PDB entry 7DKZ | X-ray diffraction, 2.39 A resolution | chains 2 and 3 of the 16 polymer chains in the assembly

# Chain 2
Name: Chlorophyll a-b binding protein, chloroplastic
Source organism: Pisum sativum
UniProt: Q41038 (Q41038_PEA); residues -9 to 259 here correspond to UniProt positions 1-269 (UniProt number = residue number + 10)
Amino-acid sequence (269 residues; row label = number of the first residue in the row; numbers below 1 keep their minus sign (Met-9 is residue -9)):
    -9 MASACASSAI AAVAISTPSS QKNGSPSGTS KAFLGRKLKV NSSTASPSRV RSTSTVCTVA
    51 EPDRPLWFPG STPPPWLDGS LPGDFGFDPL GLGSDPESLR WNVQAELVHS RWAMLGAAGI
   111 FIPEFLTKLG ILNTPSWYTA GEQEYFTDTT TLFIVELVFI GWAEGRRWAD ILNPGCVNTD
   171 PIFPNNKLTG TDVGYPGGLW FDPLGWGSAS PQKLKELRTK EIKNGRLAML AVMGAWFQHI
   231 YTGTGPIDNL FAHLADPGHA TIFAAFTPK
Unresolved in the structure: -9 to 51, 256-259
Metal / ion sites: chlorophyll b Mg site 1 near Trp57 (its only coordinating residue here); chlorophyll a Mg (5 sites), coordinated by Glu96, Glu154, Glu211, Asn214, Gln228; chlorophyll b Mg site 2 near Asp170 (its only coordinating residue here)
Small-molecule neighbours:
  - beta-carotene (BCR): Val148, Phe149, Ile150, Trp152, Pro171, Ile172
  - chlorophyll b (CHL), molecule 1: Pro55, Leu56, Trp57, Phe58, Pro59, Phe75, Phe77
  - chlorophyll b (CHL), molecule 2: Val98, Arg101, Trp102, Ile150, Trp152, Ala153, Arg156, Arg157, Asp160, Val167, Asn168, Leu178, Gly184, Tyr185, Pro186, Trp190, Phe191
  - chlorophyll b (CHL), molecule 3: Trp102, Ala130, Gly131, Tyr135, Phe136, Thr139, Leu142, Val145, Glu146, Phe149, Ile150
  - chlorophyll b (CHL), molecule 4: Trp127, Tyr128, Thr129, Gly131, Glu132, Thr139, Phe143, Glu146, Trp226
  - chlorophyll b (CHL), molecule 5: Trp152, Arg156, Val167, Asn168, Thr169, Asp170, Pro171, Ile172, Phe173, Asn176, Lys177, Leu178, Leu189, Trp190
  - chlorophyll a (CLA), molecule 1: Leu67, Leu71, Pro72, Gly73, Asp74, Phe75, Gly76, Phe77, Asp78, Leu82, Gly83, Leu89, Asn92, Val93, Ala95, Glu96, His99, Arg216, Met219, Leu220, Met223
  - chlorophyll a (CLA), molecule 2: Trp91, Asn92, Ala95, His99, Met223
  - chlorophyll a (CLA), molecule 3: Trp91, Gln94, Ala95, Val98, His99, Trp102, Glu146, Leu147, Ile150, Gly151, Glu154, Arg157, Trp158, Ile161
  - chlorophyll a (CLA), molecule 4: Arg101, Met104, Leu105, Tyr185, Pro186, Gly187, Phe191, Asp192, Trp196, Gly197, Leu207, Arg208, Lys210, Glu211, Asn214
  - chlorophyll a (CLA), molecule 5: Trp102, Leu105, Gly106, Ala108, Gly109, Pro113, Leu122, Thr124, Pro125, Ala130, Gln133, Tyr135
  - chlorophyll a (CLA), molecule 6: Ala108, Ile112, Lys210, Asn214, Leu217
  - chlorophyll a (CLA), molecule 7: Ile144, Val145, Val148, Phe149
  - chlorophyll a (CLA), molecule 8: Val148, Gly151, Trp152, Gly155, Arg156, Ala159, Pro171
  - chlorophyll a (CLA), molecule 9: Glu206, Thr209, Lys210, Lys213, Asn214, Leu217
  - chlorophyll a (CLA), molecule 10: Leu217, Leu220, Ala221, Met223, Gly224, Phe227, Gln228, Tyr231, Thr232, Asn239, Leu240, Ala242, His243, Ala250, Thr251, Ile252
  - chlorophyll a (CLA), molecule 11: Leu240, His243, Leu244, Pro247, Gly248, Thr251, Ile252, Phe253
  - lutein (LUT; (3r,3'r,6s)-4,5-didehydro-5,6-dihydro-beta,beta-carotene-3,3'-diol): Met104, Leu105, Ala107, Phe111, Phe191, Asp192, Pro193, Leu194, Gly195, Trp196, Asn214, Leu217, Ala218, Ala221, Gln228, Pro236, Asn239, Leu240
  - violaxanthin (XAT; (3s,5r,6s,3's,5'r,6's)-5,6,5',6'-diepoxy-5,6,5',6'- tetrahydro-beta,beta-carotene-3,3'-diol): Phe77, Asp78, Pro79, Leu80, Gly81, Leu82, His99, Trp102, Ala103, Leu105, Gly106, Gly109, Ile110, Trp127, Ala130, Met219, Leu220, Val222

# Chain 3
Name: Chlorophyll a-b binding protein 3, chloroplastic
Source organism: Pisum sativum
UniProt: Q32904 (CB23_PEA); residues -5 to 269 here correspond to UniProt positions 1-275 (UniProt number = residue number + 6)
Amino-acid sequence (275 residues; row label = number of the first residue in the row; numbers below 1 keep their minus sign (Met-5 is residue -5)):
    -5 MATQALVSSS SLTFAAEAVR QSFRARSLPS SVGCSRKGLV RAAATPPVKQ GGVDRPLWFA
    55 SKQSLSYLDG SLPGDYGFDP LGLSDPEGTG GFIEPRWLAY GEVINGRFAM LGAVGAIAPE
   115 YLGKVGLIPQ ETALAWFQTG VIPPAGTYNY WADNYTLFVL EMALMGFAEH RRFQDWAKPG
   175 SMGKQYFLGL EKGFGGSGNP AYPGGPFFNP LGFGKDEKSL KELKLKEVKN GRLAMLAILG
   235 YFIQGLVTGV GPYQNLLDHV ADPVNNNVLT SLKFH
Unresolved in the structure: -5 to 49, 266-269
Metal / ion sites: chlorophyll a Mg (6 sites), coordinated by Glu96, Asn99, Val135, Glu163, Glu221, Gln238
Small-molecule neighbours:
  - beta-carotene (BCR): Leu105, Leu158, Met159, Phe161, Ala162, Tyr180, Phe181, Leu182
  - chlorophyll b (CHL), molecule 1: Tyr94, Ile98, Arg101, Phe102, Ala162, Glu163, Arg165, Arg166, Asp169, Met176, Phe181, Phe188, Gly190, Pro194, Ala195, Pro197, Phe201, Phe202
  - chlorophyll b (CHL), molecule 2: Met156, Ala157, Gly160, Phe161, His164, Arg165, Gln168, Gln179, Tyr180, Phe181
  - chlorophyll a (CLA), molecule 1: Trp52, Leu62, Leu66, Pro67, Gly68, Asp69, Tyr70, Gly71, Phe72, Asp73, Leu77, Ser78, Leu92, Ala93, Gly95, Glu96, Asn99, Arg226, Met229, Leu230, Leu233
  - chlorophyll a (CLA), molecule 2: Gly84, Gly85, Phe86, Ile87
  - chlorophyll a (CLA), molecule 3: Phe86, Ile87, Trp91, Leu92, Gly95, Asn99, Leu233, Phe236
  - chlorophyll a (CLA), molecule 4: Phe86, Trp91, Tyr94, Gly95, Ile98, Asn99, Phe102, Glu155, Met156, Met159, Gly160, Glu163, His164, Arg166, Phe167
  - chlorophyll a (CLA), molecule 5: Arg101, Met104, Leu105, Tyr196, Pro197, Gly198, Phe202, Asn203, Phe207, Leu214, Leu217, Lys218, Glu221, Asn224
  - chlorophyll a (CLA), molecule 6: Leu105, Val108, Gly109, Ala112, Pro113, Leu116, Ile122, Thr126, Leu128, Thr133, Tyr142, Tyr144
  - chlorophyll a (CLA), molecule 7: Val108, Lys220, Asn224, Leu227
  - chlorophyll a (CLA), molecule 8: Trp130, Gly134, Val135, Ile136, Pro137, Pro138, Asn148, Tyr149, Leu151, Phe152, Glu155, Phe236
  - chlorophyll a (CLA), molecule 9: Thr133, Gly134, Val135, Tyr144, Trp145, Asn148, Leu151, Leu154, Glu155, Leu158, Met159
  - chlorophyll a (CLA), molecule 10: Trp145, Thr150, Val153, Leu154, Ala157
  - chlorophyll a (CLA), molecule 11: Met156, His164, Phe167
  - chlorophyll a (CLA), molecule 12: Leu227, Leu230, Ala231, Leu233, Gly234, Ile237, Gln238, Val241, Thr242, Asn249, Leu250, His253, Asn260, Asn261, Val262
  - chlorophyll a (CLA), molecule 13: Leu250, His253, Pro257, Asn261, Val262, Leu263
  - lutein (LUT; (3r,3'r,6s)-4,5-didehydro-5,6-dihydro-beta,beta-carotene-3,3'-diol): Met104, Leu105, Ala107, Val108, Ile111, Phe202, Asn203, Pro204, Leu205, Gly206, Phe207, Asn224, Leu227, Ala228, Ala231, Gly234, Tyr235, Gln238, Pro246, Tyr247, Asn249, Leu250
  - violaxanthin (XAT; (3s,5r,6s,3's,5'r,6's)-5,6,5',6'-diepoxy-5,6,5',6'- tetrahydro-beta,beta-carotene-3,3'-diol): Phe72, Asp73, Pro74, Leu75, Leu77, Asn99, Phe102, Ala103, Leu105, Gly106, Gly109, Ala110, Trp130, Thr133, Val135, Met229, Leu230, Ile232
UniProt features mapped onto this chain:
  - binding site (chlorophyll b): Trp52, Arg101, Ile136, Glu163, Arg166
  - binding site (chlorophyll a): Phe72, Ser78, Glu96, Lys220, Glu221, Asn224, Arg226, Gln238, His253

# Chain 2 / chain 3 interface
Pairs across the interface (21; chain 2 residue first):
  Pro55(2) - Gln179(3)
  Leu56(2) - Gln179(3)  hydrogen bond (backbone-side chain)
  Phe58(2) - Gln168(3)
  Pro59(2) - Gln168(3)  hydrogen bond (backbone-side chain)
  Pro59(2) - Met176(3)
  Pro59(2) - Gln179(3)
  Gly60(2) - Gln168(3)
  Gly60(2) - Lys172(3)
  Gly60(2) - Ser175(3)
  Ser61(2) - Gln168(3)
  Gly248(2) - Trp145(3)
  Gly248(2) - Ala146(3)
  Gly248(2) - Asp147(3)  hydrogen bond (backbone-backbone)
  Gly248(2) - Thr150(3)
  His249(2) - Tyr144(3)
  His249(2) - Trp145(3)
  His249(2) - Ala146(3)
  His249(2) - Asp147(3)
  Thr251(2) - Thr150(3)  hydrogen bond
  Phe253(2) - Tyr149(3)
  Phe253(2) - Thr150(3)
Also at the interface, not in a pair above, chain 2 (11 interface residues in all): Thr62
Also at the interface, not in a pair above, chain 3 (12 interface residues in all): Val153

# Overview
Chain 2 and chain 3 form an interface of 11 and 12 residues respectively; the contacts include 4 hydrogen
bonds. Polar contacts include Leu56(2)-Gln179(3), Pro59(2)-Gln168(3) and Thr251(2)-Thr150(3). One chlorophyll
a molecule and one chlorophyll b molecule are bound between chain 2 and chain 3.
Here chain 2 is Chlorophyll a-b binding protein, chloroplastic and chain 3 is Chlorophyll a-b binding protein
3, chloroplastic, both from Pisum sativum. Entry 7DKZ (Structure of plant photosystem I-light harvesting
complex I supercomplex) was determined by X-ray diffraction.
